5XHN - chain A; structure by X-ray diffraction, 1.63 A resolution.

[Chain A]
Molecule: Ferritin, middle subunit
Organism: Lithobates catesbeiana
Notes: EC 1.16.3.1
Reference sequence: P07798 (FRI2_LITCT); residues 1-174 here correspond to UniProt positions 2-175 (UniProt number = residue number + 1)
Sequence (174 residues; numbered 1 to 174; the number before each row is that of its first residue):
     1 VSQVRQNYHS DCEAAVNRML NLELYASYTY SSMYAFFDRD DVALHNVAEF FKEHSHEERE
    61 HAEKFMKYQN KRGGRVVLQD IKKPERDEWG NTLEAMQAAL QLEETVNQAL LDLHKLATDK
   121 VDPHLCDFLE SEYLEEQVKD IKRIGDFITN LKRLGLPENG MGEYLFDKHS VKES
Sequence notes: engineered mutation Glu104 (Lys105 in P07798)
Bound ions: Mg2+ site 1 near Ser10 (its only coordinating residue here); Mg2+ site 2: Glu57, Glu136, Asp140; Mg2+ site 3: Glu103, Gln137, Asp140; Mg2+ site 4: Glu136, Gln137
UniProt features mapped onto this chain:
  - binding site (Fe cation): Glu23, Glu58, His61, Glu103, Gln137, Asp140

[Overview]
Glu57, Glu136 and Asp140 coordinate Mg2+ site 2. Glu103, Gln137 and Asp140 form the Mg2+ site 3. UniProt lists
6 Fe cation-binding residues.
Chain A is Ferritin, middle subunit (Lithobates catesbeiana); the structure, Crystal structure of Frog
M-ferritin K104E mutant, was determined by X-ray diffraction, deposited together with 5XHI, 5XHM and 5XHO.
